Entry 7BUR (X-ray diffraction, 1.82 A resolution); this record covers chains A and B.

Chain A (and B):
Molecule: Chalcone synthase 1
Organism: Glycine max
Notes: EC 2.3.1.74; chain B of this document is another copy of the same molecule, construct and numbering; everything in this record applies to it too
UniProtKB: P24826 (CHS1_SOYBN); residues 1-388 here = UniProt positions 1-388
Chain sequence (404 residues; each row starts with the number of its first residue; numbers below 1 keep their minus sign (Met-15 is residue -15)):
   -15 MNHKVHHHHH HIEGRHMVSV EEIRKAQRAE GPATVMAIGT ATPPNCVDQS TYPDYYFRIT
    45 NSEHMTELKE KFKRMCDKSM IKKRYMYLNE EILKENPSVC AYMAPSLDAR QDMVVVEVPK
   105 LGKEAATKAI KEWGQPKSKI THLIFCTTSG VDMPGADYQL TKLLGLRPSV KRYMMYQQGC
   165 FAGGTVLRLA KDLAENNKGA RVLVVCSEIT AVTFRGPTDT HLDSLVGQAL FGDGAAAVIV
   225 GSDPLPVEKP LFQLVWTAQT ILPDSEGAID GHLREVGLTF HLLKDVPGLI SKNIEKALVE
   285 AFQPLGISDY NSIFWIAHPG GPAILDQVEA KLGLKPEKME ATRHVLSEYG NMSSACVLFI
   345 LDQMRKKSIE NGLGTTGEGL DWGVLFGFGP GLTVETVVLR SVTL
Disordered / not traced: -15 to 0 (chain B: -15 to -1)
Construct notes: expression tag (-15 to 0)
Modified residues: Met70 (methionine sulfoxide; SME); Cys164 (3-sulfinoalanine; CSD)
Ligand contacts: naringenin (NAR): Thr132, Ser133, Gly163, Cys164, Glu192, Ile193, Thr194, Val196, Thr197, Phe215, Gly216, Asp217, Ile253, Asp254, Gly255, Leu262, Thr263, Phe264, Asn335, Met336, Ser337, Pro374
Swiss-Prot annotation at these positions:
  - active site: Cys164

How chain A and chain B interact:
Contacting residue pairs (128; chain A residue first):
  Val2(A) - Trp366(B)
  Val4(A) - Pro16(B)  hydrophobic
  Val4(A) - Gln237(B)
  Val4(A) - Val239(B)  hydrophobic
  Val4(A) - Trp366(B)  hydrophobic
  Glu5(A) - Gln237(B)
  Ile7(A) - Val239(B)  hydrophobic
  Ile7(A) - Leu289(B)  hydrophobic
  Arg8(A) - Pro16(B)
  Arg8(A) - Lys175(B)
  Arg8(A) - Glu179(B)  salt bridge
  Gln11(A) - Lys175(B)  hydrogen bond
  Gln11(A) - Val239(B)  hydrogen bond (side chain-backbone)
  Gln11(A) - Trp240(B)
  Arg12(A) - Arg12(B)
  Arg12(A) - Ala13(B)  hydrogen bond (side chain-backbone)
  Arg12(A) - Glu14(B)  hydrogen bond (side chain-backbone)
  Arg12(A) - Glu179(B)  hydrogen bond (side chain-backbone)
  Ala13(A) - Arg12(B)
  Glu14(A) - Arg8(B)
  Glu14(A) - Arg12(B)  salt bridge
  Pro16(A) - Val4(B)  hydrophobic
  Pro16(A) - Glu5(B)
  Pro16(A) - Arg8(B)
  Pro89(A) - Glu259(B)
  Ser90(A) - Glu259(B)
  Leu91(A) - Leu91(B)  hydrophobic
  Leu91(A) - Glu259(B)  hydrogen bond (backbone-side chain)
  Asp92(A) - Arg258(B)  salt bridge
  Asp92(A) - Glu259(B)  hydrogen bond (backbone-side chain)
  Gln95(A) - Leu257(B)  hydrogen bond (side chain-backbone)
  Gln95(A) - Arg258(B)
  Asp96(A) - Arg258(B)  salt bridge
  Thr132(A) - Met137(B)
  Val135(A) - Gln161(B)
  Val135(A) - Leu257(B)  hydrophobic
  Asp136(A) - Gly255(B)
  Asp136(A) - His256(B)  salt bridge
  Met137(A) - Thr132(B)
  Met137(A) - Gln161(B)  hydrogen bond
  Met137(A) - Gln162(B)
  Met137(A) - Gly163(B)
  Met137(A) - Asp254(B)
  Met137(A) - Gly255(B)  hydrogen bond (backbone-backbone)
  Pro138(A) - Ile253(B)
  Pro138(A) - Asp254(B)
  Pro138(A) - Pro374(B)
  Pro138(A) - Gly375(B)
  Tyr142(A) - Ile245(B)  hydrophobic
  Tyr142(A) - Gly375(B)  hydrogen bond (side chain-backbone)
  Thr145(A) - Ile245(B)
  Pro152(A) - Thr244(B)
  Pro152(A) - Ile245(B)  hydrogen bond (backbone-backbone)
  Ser153(A) - Gln243(B)
  Ser153(A) - Thr244(B)  hydrogen bond
  Val154(A) - Gln243(B)
  Lys155(A) - Arg172(B)
  Lys155(A) - Thr241(B)  hydrogen bond (side chain-backbone)
  Lys155(A) - Gln243(B)
  Arg156(A) - Arg172(B)  hydrogen bond (backbone-side chain)
  Arg156(A) - Gln243(B)  hydrogen bond (backbone-side chain)
  Arg156(A) - Ile245(B)
  Arg156(A) - Thr377(B)  hydrogen bond
  Tyr157(A) - Arg172(B)  hydrogen bond
  Met158(A) - Met159(B)
  Met158(A) - Gln162(B)  hydrogen bond (backbone-side chain)
  Met159(A) - Met158(B)
  Met159(A) - Met159(B)  hydrophobic
  Tyr160(A) - Tyr160(B)
  Gln161(A) - Met137(B)  hydrogen bond
  Gln162(A) - Met137(B)
  Gln162(A) - Met158(B)  hydrogen bond (side chain-backbone)
  Gly163(A) - Met137(B)
  Arg172(A) - Lys155(B)
  Arg172(A) - Arg156(B)  hydrogen bond (side chain-backbone)
  Arg172(A) - Tyr157(B)  hydrogen bond
  Leu173(A) - Leu173(B)  hydrophobic
  Lys175(A) - Gln11(B)  hydrogen bond
  Asp176(A) - Leu177(B)
  Asp176(A) - Asn180(B)  hydrogen bond
  Asp176(A) - Asn181(B)  hydrogen bond
  Leu177(A) - Asp176(B)
  Glu179(A) - Arg8(B)  salt bridge
  Glu179(A) - Asn180(B)  hydrogen bond
  Asn180(A) - Asp176(B)  hydrogen bond
  Asn180(A) - Glu179(B)  hydrogen bond
  Asn181(A) - Asp176(B)  hydrogen bond
  Gln237(A) - Val4(B)
  Gln237(A) - Glu5(B)
  Val239(A) - Val4(B)  hydrophobic
  Val239(A) - Ile7(B)  hydrophobic
  Val239(A) - Gln11(B)  hydrogen bond (backbone-side chain)
  Trp240(A) - Gln11(B)
  Thr241(A) - Lys155(B)
  Gln243(A) - Ser153(B)
  Gln243(A) - Val154(B)
  Gln243(A) - Lys155(B)
  Gln243(A) - Arg156(B)  hydrogen bond (side chain-backbone)
  Thr244(A) - Pro152(B)  hydrogen bond (side chain-backbone)
  Thr244(A) - Ser153(B)  hydrogen bond
  Ile245(A) - Tyr142(B)  hydrophobic
  Ile245(A) - Thr145(B)
  Ile245(A) - Lys146(B)
  Ile245(A) - Pro152(B)  hydrogen bond (backbone-backbone)
  Ile245(A) - Arg156(B)
  Ile253(A) - Pro138(B)
  Asp254(A) - Met137(B)
  Asp254(A) - Pro138(B)
  Gly255(A) - Asp136(B)
  Gly255(A) - Met137(B)  hydrogen bond (backbone-backbone)
  His256(A) - Asp136(B)  salt bridge
  Leu257(A) - Gln95(B)  hydrogen bond (backbone-side chain)
  Leu257(A) - Val135(B)  hydrophobic
  Arg258(A) - Asp92(B)  salt bridge
  Arg258(A) - Gln95(B)
  Arg258(A) - Asp96(B)  salt bridge
  Glu259(A) - Pro89(B)
  Glu259(A) - Ser90(B)
  Glu259(A) - Leu91(B)  hydrogen bond (side chain-backbone)
  Glu259(A) - Asp92(B)  hydrogen bond (backbone-side chain)
  Glu259(A) - Glu259(B)
  Leu289(A) - Ile7(B)  hydrophobic
  Trp366(A) - Val2(B)
  Trp366(A) - Val4(B)  hydrophobic
  Pro374(A) - Pro138(B)
  Gly375(A) - Pro138(B)
  Gly375(A) - Tyr142(B)  hydrogen bond (backbone-side chain)
  Thr377(A) - Arg156(B)  hydrogen bond
Also at the interface, not in a pair above, chain A (71 interface residues in all): Gly15, Lys146, Thr169, Ala242, Glu250, Leu262, Glu284, Pro288, Arg384
Also at the interface, not in a pair above, chain B (70 interface residues in all): Gly15, Thr169, Ala242, Glu250, Leu262, Pro288, Arg384

Overview:
71 residues of chain A face 70 of chain B across their interface, with 41 hydrogen bonds and 9 salt bridges.
Polar contacts include Arg8(A)-Glu179(B), Glu14(A)-Arg12(B) and Asp92(A)-Arg258(B). Bound to chain A:
naringenin. Curated annotation (UniProt) lists active-site residue Cys164(A) on chain A.
Both chains are Chalcone synthase 1 (Glycine max). Entry 7BUR (Chalcone synthase from Glycine max (L.) Merr
(soybean) complexed with naringenin) was determined by X-ray diffraction, deposited together with 7BUS.
